PDB entry 4NXM | X-ray diffraction, 3.65 A resolution | chains A and M of the 21 polymer chains in the assembly

== Chain A ==
Molecule: 16S rRNA
Organism: Thermus thermophilus
Sequence (1522 nucleotides; numbered 0 to 1544 plus 19 insertion-coded residues; 42 numbers in that range are skipped by the numbering (no residue carries them; nothing is unmodelled there); the number before each row is that of its first residue; a row labelled like 190A-190L holds insertion residues (190A, then the next letters in order); numbering starts at 0):
     0 UUUGUUGGAGAGUUUGAUCCUGGCUCAGGGUGAACGCUGGCGGCGUGCCU
    50 AAGACAUGCAAGUCGUGCGGG
    73 CCGCGGGGUUUU
    88 ACUCCG
    95 UGGUC
   101 AGCGGCGGACGGGUGAGUAACGCGUGGGU
  129A G
   130 ACCUACCCGGAAGAGGGGGACAACCCGGGGAAACUCGGGCUAAUCCCCCA
   180 UGUGGACCCGC
190A-190L CCCUUGGGGUGU
   191 GUCCAAAGGGCUUU
   216 GCCCGCUUCCGGAUGGGCCCGCGUCCCAUCAGCUAGUUGGUGGGGUAAUG
   266 GCCCACCAAGGCGACGACGGGUAGCCGGUCUGAGAGGAUGGCCGGCCACA
   316 GGGGCACUGAGACACGGGCCCCACUCCUACGGGAGGCAGCAGUUAGGAAU
   366 CUUCCGCAAUGGGCGCAAGCCUGACGGAGCGACGCCGCUUGGAGGAAGAA
   416 GCCCUUCGGGGUGUAAACUCCUGAA
   442 CCCGGGACGAAACCCCCGACGA
   474 GGGGACUGACGGUACCGGG
   494 GUAAUAGCGCCGGCCAACUCCGUGCCAGCAGCCGCGGUAAUACGGAGGGC
   544 GCGAGCGUUACCCGGAUUCACUGGGCGUAAAGGGCGUGUAGGCGGCCUGG
   594 GGCGUCCCAUGUGAAAGACCACGGCUCAACCGUGGGGGAGCGUGGGAUAC
   644 GCUCAGGCUAGACGGUGGGAGAGGGUGGUGGAAUUCCCGGAGUAGCGGUG
   694 AAAUGCGCAGAUACCGGGAGGAACGCCGAUGGCGAAGGCAGCCACCUGGU
   744 CCACCCGUGACGCUGAGGCGCGAAAGCGUGGGGAGCAAACCGGAUUAGAU
   794 ACCCGGGUAGUCCACGCCCUAAACGAUGCGCGCUAGGUCUCUGGGUCU
   848 CCUGGGGGCCGAAGCUAACGCGUUAAGCGCGCCGCCUGGGGAGUACGGCC
   898 GCAAGGCUGAAACUCAAAGGAAUUGACGGGGGCCCGCACAAGCGGUGGAG
   948 CAUGUGGUUUAAUUCGAAGXAACGCGAAGAACCUUACCAGGCCUUGACAU
   998 GCUAGG
 1003A G
  1004 AACCCGGGUGAAAGCCUGGGGUGCCCC
1030A-1030D GCGA
  1031 GGGGAGCCCUAGCACAGGUGCUGCAUGGCCGUCGUCAGCUCGUGCCGUGA
  1081 GGUGUUGGGUUAAGUCCCGCAACGAGCGCAACCCCCGCCGUUAGUUGCCA
  1131 GCGGUUCGGCCGGGCACUCUAACGGGACUGCCCGCGAAA
  1171 GCGGGAGGAAGGAGGGGACGACGUCUGGUCAGCAUGGCCCUUACGGCCUG
  1221 GGCGACACACGUGCUACAAUGCCCACUACAAAGCGAUGCCACCCGGCAAC
  1271 GGGGAGCUAAUCGCAAAAAGGUGGGCCCAGUUCGGAUUGGGGUCUGCAAC
  1321 CCGACCCCAUGAAGCCGGAAUCGCUAGUAAUCGCGGAUCAG
 1361A C
  1362 CAUGCCGCGGUGAAUACGUUCCCGGGCCUUGUACACACXGCCXGUXACGC
  1412 CAUGGGAGCGGGCUCUACCCGAAGUCGCCGGG
  1446 AGCCUACGGG
  1459 CAGGCGCCGAGGGUAGGGCCCGUGACUGGGGCGAAGUCGUAACAAGGUAG
  1509 CUGUACCGGAAGGUGCGGCUGGAUCCACUCCUUUCU
Not modelled in the structure: 0-4, 1534-1538
Modified / non-standard residues: PSU (pseudouridine-5'-monophosphate) at position 516, M2G (N2-dimethylguanosine-5'-monophosphate) at position 966, 5MC (5-methylcytidine-5'-monophosphate) at position 967, 2MG (2N-methylguanosine-5'-monophosphate) at position 1207, 5MC (5-methylcytidine-5'-monophosphate) at position 1400, 4OC (4n,o2'-methylcytidine-5'-monophosphate) at position 1402, 5MC (5-methylcytidine-5'-monophosphate) at position 1404, 5MC (5-methylcytidine-5'-monophosphate) at position 1407, UR3 (3-methyluridine-5'-monophoshate) at position 1498, MA6 (6N-dimethyladenosine-5'-monophoshate) at position 1518, MA6 (6N-dimethyladenosine-5'-monophoshate) at position 1519, PSU (pseudouridine-5'-monophosphate) at position 1540, PSU (pseudouridine-5'-monophosphate) at position 1541
Bound ions: Mg2+ site 1 near U5 (its only coordinating residue here); Mg2+ site 2: G11, U12, G22; Mg2+ site 3 near G21 (its only coordinating residue here); Mg2+ site 4: C48, G115; Mg2+ site 5 near A59 (its only coordinating residue here); Mg2+ site 6: G61, G105; Mg2+ site 7 near C89 (its only coordinating residue here); Mg2+ site 8 near C92 (its only coordinating residue here); Mg2+ site 9 near U98 (its only coordinating residue here); Mg2+ site 10 near G107 (its only coordinating residue here); Mg2+ site 11 near G113 (its only coordinating residue here); Mg2+ site 12 near G117 (its only coordinating residue here); 99 more Mg2+ sites not listed

== Chain M ==
Name: ribosomal protein S13
Organism: Thermus thermophilus
UniProt: P80377 (RS13_THET8); residues 1-126 here = UniProt positions 1-126
Sequence (126 residues; row label = number of the first residue in the row):
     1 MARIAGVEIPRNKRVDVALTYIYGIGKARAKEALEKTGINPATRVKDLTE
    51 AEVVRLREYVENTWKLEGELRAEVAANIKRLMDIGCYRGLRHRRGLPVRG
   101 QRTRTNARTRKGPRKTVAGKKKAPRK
Not modelled in the structure: 1, 120-126

== Chain A / chain M interface ==
Pairs across the interface - 85 pairs, chain A then chain M:
  G947(A) with Arg108(M), phosphate contact; Thr109(M), hydrogen bond to the phosphate
  C948(A) with Asn106(M), phosphate contact; Ala107(M), phosphate contact; Arg108(M), hydrogen bond to the phosphate; Thr109(M), hydrogen bond to the phosphate
  A949(A) with Gln101(M), phosphate contact; Asn106(M), hydrogen bond to the phosphate
  U950(A) with Arg102(M), salt bridge to the phosphate; Thr105(M), base contact; Asn106(M), base contact
  G951(A) with Arg102(M), salt bridge to the phosphate; Thr105(M), base contact
  U952(A) with Arg104(M), salt bridge to the phosphate; Thr105(M), base contact
  G953(A) with Arg104(M), salt bridge to the phosphate
  G954(A) with Arg104(M), base contact
  A1225(A) with Arg102(M), phosphate contact; Thr103(M), hydrogen bond to the phosphate; Arg104(M), phosphate contact
  C1226(A) with Arg91(M), salt bridge to the phosphate; Leu96(M), phosphate contact; Thr103(M), hydrogen bond to the phosphate; Arg104(M), base contact; Lys111(M), hydrogen bond to the sugar
  A1227(A) with Lys111(M), salt bridge to the phosphate; Lys115(M), hydrogen bond to the sugar; Val117(M), sugar contact
  C1228(A) with Arg104(M), hydrogen bond to the base; Arg108(M), salt bridge to the phosphate; Lys111(M), salt bridge to the phosphate; Lys115(M), salt bridge to the phosphate; Thr116(M), hydrogen bond to the phosphate; Val117(M), hydrogen bond to the sugar
  A1229(A) with Arg114(M), salt bridge to the phosphate; Thr116(M), hydrogen bond to the phosphate
  C1230(A) with Thr105(M), base contact
  G1295(A) with Arg14(M), hydrogen bond to the sugar
  C1296(A) with Arg44(M), salt bridge to the phosphate
  C1297(A) with Arg44(M), salt bridge to the phosphate
  U1301(A) with Tyr21(M), hydrogen bond to the phosphate
  U1302(A) with Lys13(M), salt bridge to the phosphate; Arg14(M), hydrogen bond to the base; Val17(M), phosphate contact; Tyr21(M), hydrogen bond to the phosphate
  A1306(A) with Thr109(M), hydrogen bond to the sugar
  U1307(A) with Gln101(M), hydrogen bond to the phosphate; Thr109(M), sugar contact; Arg110(M), phosphate contact
  U1308(A) with His92(M), hydrogen bond to the phosphate; Pro97(M), phosphate contact; Val98(M), hydrogen bond to the phosphate; Arg99(M), phosphate contact; Gln101(M), phosphate contact; Arg110(M), phosphate contact
  G1309(A) with Val74(M), sugar contact; Asn77(M), hydrogen bond to the sugar; Ile78(M), sugar contact; Arg88(M), salt bridge to the phosphate; His92(M), salt bridge to the phosphate; Arg99(M), salt bridge to the phosphate
  G1310(A) with Asn77(M), phosphate contact; Arg80(M), salt bridge to the phosphate; Arg88(M), salt bridge to the phosphate
  C1320(A) with Tyr87(M), sugar contact
  C1321(A) with Tyr87(M), sugar contact
  C1322(A) with Tyr87(M), phosphate contact; Gly100(M), sugar contact
  G1323(A) with Arg99(M), phosphate contact; Gly100(M), phosphate contact
  C1328(A) with Ala28(M), phosphate contact; Arg29(M), hydrogen bond to the sugar
  A1329(A) with Tyr23(M), phosphate contact; Gly24(M), sugar contact; Ile25(M), phosphate contact; Gly26(M), hydrogen bond to the phosphate; Lys27(M), phosphate contact; Ala28(M), hydrogen bond to the phosphate; Arg29(M), hydrogen bond to the phosphate; Leu70(M), sugar contact
  U1330(A) with Thr20(M), phosphate contact; Ile22(M), phosphate contact; Tyr23(M), phosphate contact; Ile25(M), phosphate contact; Gly26(M), phosphate contact
Interface residues without a listed pair, chain A (35 interface residues in all): A946, G1224, G1331, A1332
Interface residues without a listed pair, chain M (46 interface residues in all): Leu81, Pro113, Ala118

== Overview ==
Chain A and chain M form an interface of 35 and 46 residues respectively; the contacts include 25 hydrogen
bonds and 18 salt bridges. Polar contacts include C1228(A)-Arg104(M), U1302(A)-Arg14(M) and
C1226(A)-Lys111(M). G11(A), U12(A) and G22(A) coordinate Mg2+ site 2.
Here chain A is 16S rRNA and chain M is ribosomal protein S13, both from Thermus thermophilus. Entry 4NXM
(Crystal Structure of the 30S ribosomal subunit from a GidB (RsmG) mutant of Thermus thermophilus (HB8)) was
determined by X-ray diffraction.
